4AC5 - chains C and M of the 4 polymer chains in the assembly; structure by X-ray diffraction, 8.20 A resolution (very low resolution: no residue pairs are listed; an interface is given only as per-side residue counts).

[Chain C]
Protein: Photosynthetic reaction center cytochrome C subunit
Organism: Blastochloris viridis
UniProtKB: P07173 (CYCR_RHOVI); residues 1-336 here correspond to UniProt positions 21-356 (UniProt number = residue number + 20)
Amino-acid sequence (336 residues; numbered 1 to 336; the number before each row is that of its first residue):
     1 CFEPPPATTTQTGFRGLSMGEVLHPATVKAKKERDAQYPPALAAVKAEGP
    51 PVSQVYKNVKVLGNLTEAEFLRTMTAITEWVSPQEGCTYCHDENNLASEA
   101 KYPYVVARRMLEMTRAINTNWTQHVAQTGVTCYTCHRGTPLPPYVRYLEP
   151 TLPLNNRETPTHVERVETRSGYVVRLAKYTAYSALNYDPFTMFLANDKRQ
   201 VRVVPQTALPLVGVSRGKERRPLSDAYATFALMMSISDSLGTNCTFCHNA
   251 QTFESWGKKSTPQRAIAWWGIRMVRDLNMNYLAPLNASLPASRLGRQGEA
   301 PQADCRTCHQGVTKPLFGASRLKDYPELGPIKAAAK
Not modelled in the structure: 333-336
Ion coordination: heme Fe (4 sites), coordinated by His-91, His-124, His-136, His-248, His-309
Small-molecule neighbours:
  - heme (HEM), molecule 1: Tyr-56, Lys-57, Asn-58, Val-59, Lys-60, Val-61, Leu-62, Phe-70, Leu-71, Met-74, Thr-75, Ile-77, Thr-78, Val-81, Ser-82, Gly-86, Cys-87, Cys-90, His-91, Leu-96, Ala-97, Pro-103, Tyr-104, Ala-107, Arg-108, Leu-111
  - heme (HEM), molecule 2: Ile-77, Val-81, Tyr-89, Cys-90, Tyr-102, Pro-103, Val-106, Ala-107, Met-110, Leu-111, Met-113, Thr-114, Ile-117, Thr-131, Cys-132, Cys-135, His-136, Pro-140, Leu-141, Pro-142, Val-145, Leu-282, Leu-289, Arg-293, Pro-301, Ala-303, Leu-328
  - heme (HEM), molecule 3: Ile-117, His-124, Val-125, Thr-128, Gly-129, Val-130, Leu-194, Ile-236, Leu-240, Phe-246, Cys-247, Gln-263, Ile-266, Ala-267, Gly-270, Ile-271, Met-273, Val-274, Asp-304, Cys-305, Cys-308, His-309, Thr-313, Lys-314, Pro-315
  - heme (HEM), molecule 4: Gln-200, Val-201, Arg-202, Val-203, Val-204, Thr-229, Phe-230, Met-233, Met-234, Ile-236, Ser-237, Leu-240, Thr-242, Asn-243, Cys-244, Cys-247, His-248, Phe-253, Glu-254, Trp-256, Arg-264, Ala-267, Trp-268, Ile-271, Arg-272

[Chain M]
Protein: Reaction center protein M chain
Organism: Blastochloris viridis
UniProtKB: P06010 (RCEM_RHOVI); residues 0-323 here correspond to UniProt positions 1-324 (UniProt number = residue number + 1)
Amino-acid sequence (324 residues; row label = number of the first residue in the row; numbering starts at 0):
     0 MADYQTIYTQIQARGPHITVSGEWGDNDRVGKPFYSYWLGKIGDAQIGPI
    50 YLGASGIAAFAFGSTAILIILFNMAAEVHFDPLQFFRQFFWLGLYPPKAQ
   100 YGMGIPPLHDGGWWLMAGLFMTLSLGSWWIRVYSRARALGLGTHIAWNFA
   150 AAIFFVLCIGCIHPTLVGSWSEGVPFGIWPHIDWLTAFSIRYGNFYYCPW
   200 HGFSIGFAYGCGLLFAAHGATILAVARFGGDREIEQITDRGTAVERAALF
   250 WRWTIGFNATIESVHRWGWFFSLMVMVSASVGILLTGTFVDNWYLWCVKH
   300 GAAPDYPAYLPATPDPASLPGAPK
Not modelled in the structure: 0
Modified / non-standard residues: Met-0 (N-formylmethionine; FME)
Ion coordination: bacteriochlorophyll b Mg near His-200 (its only coordinating residue here); Fe2+: His-217, Glu-232, His-264 (shared with 2 residues of chain L)
Small-molecule neighbours:
  - bacteriochlorophyll b (BCB), molecule 1: Gly-62, Ala-65, Ile-66, Phe-119, Met-120, Ser-123, Leu-124, Phe-148, Ala-151, Ile-152, Phe-154, Val-155, Ile-158, Trp-183, Leu-184, Thr-185, Phe-187, Ser-188, Phe-194, Tyr-195, His-200, Ser-203, Ile-204, Ala-207, Tyr-208, Val-274, Met-275, Ala-278, Gly-281, Ile-282
  - bacteriochlorophyll b (BCB), molecule 2: Met-120, Phe-154, Val-155, Ile-158, Val-173, Ile-177, Trp-178, His-180, Ile-181, Trp-183, Leu-184
  - bacteriochlorophyll b (BCB), molecule 3: Leu-184, Tyr-195, Tyr-208
  - bacteriochlorophyll b (BCB), molecule 4: Tyr-195, His-200, Gly-201, Ile-204, Gly-205, Tyr-208, Gly-209, Leu-212, Phe-270
  - bacteriopheophytin b (BPB), molecule 1: Ala-58, Phe-59, Gly-62, Ser-63, Ile-66, Leu-67, Ser-123, Leu-124, Trp-127, Val-131, Ile-144, Asn-147, Phe-148, Ala-151, Ser-271, Val-274, Met-275
  - bacteriopheophytin b (BPB), molecule 2: Tyr-208, Gly-211, Leu-212, Ala-215, Ala-216, Trp-250, Thr-253, Ile-254
  - menaquinone-7 (MQ7): Leu-213, Ala-216, His-217, Thr-220, Val-243, Ala-246, Ala-247, Trp-250, Thr-253, Ile-254, Phe-256, Asn-257, Ala-258, Thr-259, Ile-260, Val-263, Trp-266, Phe-270
  - 15-cis-1,2-dihydroneurosporene (NS5): Ile-66, Leu-70, Met-73, Phe-88, Leu-114, Gly-117, Leu-118, Met-120, Thr-121, Val-155, Leu-156, Ile-158, Gly-159, Cys-160, Trp-169, Val-173, Pro-174, Phe-175, Gly-176, Ile-177, His-180

[Chain C / chain M interface]
At this resolution (8 A) residue pairs are not listed: 59 residues of chain C and 62 of chain M lie at the interface.

[Summary]
Chain C and chain M form an interface of 59 and 62 residues respectively. Bound to chain C: 4 copies of heme.
Chain M binds 4 copies of bacteriochlorophyll b, bacteriopheophytin b, menaquinone-7 and
15-cis-1,2-dihydroneurosporene. His-124(C) and His-309(C) coordinate a heme Fe ion.
Chain C is Photosynthetic reaction center cytochrome C subunit and chain M is Reaction center protein M chain,
both from Blastochloris viridis; the structure, Lipidic sponge phase crystal structure of the Bl. viridis
reaction centre solved using serial femtosecond crystallography, was determined by X-ray diffraction.
